1CVD - chain A; structure by X-ray diffraction, 2.20 A resolution.

Chain A:
Molecule: Carbonic anhydrase II
Organism: Homo sapiens
Notes: EC 4.2.1.1
Reference sequence: P00918 (CAH2_HUMAN); the author numbering skips numbers that UniProt does not, so the offset changes along the chain: 5-125 = UniProt 4-124; 127-260 = UniProt 125-258
Amino-acid sequence (255 residues; row label = number of the first residue in the row; note: 1 number in that range is skipped by the numbering (no residue carries it; nothing is unmodelled there)):
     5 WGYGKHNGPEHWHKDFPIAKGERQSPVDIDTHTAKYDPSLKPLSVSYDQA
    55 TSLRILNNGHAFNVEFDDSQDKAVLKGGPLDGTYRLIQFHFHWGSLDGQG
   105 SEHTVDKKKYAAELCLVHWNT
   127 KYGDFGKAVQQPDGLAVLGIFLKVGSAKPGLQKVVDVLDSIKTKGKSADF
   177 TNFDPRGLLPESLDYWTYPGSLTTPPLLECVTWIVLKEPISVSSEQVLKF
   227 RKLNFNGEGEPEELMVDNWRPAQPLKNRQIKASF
Differences from the reference sequence: conflict Cys-119 (His118 in P00918)
Bound ions: Zn2+: His-94, His-96, Cys-119

Summary:
His-94, His-96 and Cys-119 form the Zn2+ site.
Chain A is Carbonic anhydrase II (Homo sapiens); the structure, Structural consequences of redesigning A
protein-zinc binding site, was determined by X-ray diffraction together with 1CVH, 1CVE, 1CVF, 1CNB and 1CNC
from the same study.
